Entry 6V1S (electron microscopy, 3.80 A resolution); this record covers chains E and Z of the 8 polymer chains in the assembly.

[Chain E]
Protein: ADP-ribosyltransferase binding component
Organism: Clostridioides difficile
UniProtKB: A8DS70 (A8DS70_CLODI); numbering as in UniProt (aligned over 1-876)
Chain sequence (876 residues; numbered 1 to 876; the number before each row is that of its first residue):
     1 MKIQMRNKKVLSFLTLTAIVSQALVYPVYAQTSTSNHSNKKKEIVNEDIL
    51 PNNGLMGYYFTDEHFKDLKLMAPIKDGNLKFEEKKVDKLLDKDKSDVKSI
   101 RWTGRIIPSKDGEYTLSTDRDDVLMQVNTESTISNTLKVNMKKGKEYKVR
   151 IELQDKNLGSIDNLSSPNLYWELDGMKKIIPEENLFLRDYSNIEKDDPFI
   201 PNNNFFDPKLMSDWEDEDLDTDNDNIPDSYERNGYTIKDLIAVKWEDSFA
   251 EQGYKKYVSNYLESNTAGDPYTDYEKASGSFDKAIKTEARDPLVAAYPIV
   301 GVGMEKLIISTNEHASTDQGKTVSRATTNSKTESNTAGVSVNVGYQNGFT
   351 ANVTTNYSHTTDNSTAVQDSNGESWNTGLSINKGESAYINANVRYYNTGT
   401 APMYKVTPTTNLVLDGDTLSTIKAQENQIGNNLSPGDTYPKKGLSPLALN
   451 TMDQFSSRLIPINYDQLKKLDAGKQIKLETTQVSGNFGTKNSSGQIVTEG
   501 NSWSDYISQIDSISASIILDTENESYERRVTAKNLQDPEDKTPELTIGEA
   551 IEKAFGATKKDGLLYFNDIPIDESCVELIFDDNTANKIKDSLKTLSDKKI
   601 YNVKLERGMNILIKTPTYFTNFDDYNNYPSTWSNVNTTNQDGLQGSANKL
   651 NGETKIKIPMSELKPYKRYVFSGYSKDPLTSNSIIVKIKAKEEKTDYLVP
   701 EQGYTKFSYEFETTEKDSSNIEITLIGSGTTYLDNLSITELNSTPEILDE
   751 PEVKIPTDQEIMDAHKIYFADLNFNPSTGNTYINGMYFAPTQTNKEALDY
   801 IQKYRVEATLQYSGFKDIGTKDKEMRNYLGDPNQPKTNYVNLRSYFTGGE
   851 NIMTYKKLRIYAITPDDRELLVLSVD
Unresolved in the structure: 1-212, 314-381, 557-876
Metal / ion sites: Ca2+ site 1: Asp220, Asp222, Asp224, Ile226, Glu231; Ca2+ site 2: Asp222, Asp224, Glu231, Asn260, Glu263, Asp273

[Chain Z]
Protein: ADP-ribosylating binary toxin enzymatic subunit CdtA
Organism: Clostridioides difficile
Notes: EC 2.4.2.-
UniProtKB: Q9KH42 (Q9KH42_CLODI); residues -42 to 420 here correspond to UniProt positions 1-463 (UniProt number = residue number + 43)
Chain sequence (463 residues; each row starts with the number of its first residue; numbers below 1 keep their minus sign (Met-42 is residue -42)):
   -42 MKKFRKHKRISNCISILLILYLTLGGLLPNNIYAQDLQSYSEKVCNTTYK
     8 APIERPEDFLKDKEKAKEWERKEAERIEQKLERSEKEALESYKKDSVEIS
    58 KYSQTRNYFYDYQIEANSREKEYKELRNAISKNKIDKPMYVYYFESPEKF
   108 AFNKVIRTENQNEISLEKFNEFKETIQNKLFKQDGFKDISLYEPGKGDEK
   158 PTPLLMHLKLPRNTGMLPYTNTNNVSTLIEQGYSIKIDKIVRIVIDGKHY
   208 IKAEASVVSSLDFKDDVSKGDSWGKANYNDWSNKLTPNELADVNDYMRGG
   258 YTAINNYLISNGPVNNPNPELDSKITNIENALKREPIPTNLTVYRRSGPQ
   308 EFGLTLTSPEYDFNKLENIDAFKSKWEGQALSYPNFISTSIGSVNMSAFA
   358 KRKIVLRITIPKGSPGAYLSAIPGYAGEYEVLLNHGSKFKINKIDSYKDG
   408 TITKLIVDATLIP
Unresolved in the structure: -42 to 26

[Interface between chain E and chain Z]
Contacting residue pairs (13):
  Asp213(E) - Leu123(Z)
  Trp214(E) - Leu123(Z)  hydrophobic
  Trp214(E) - Arg199(Z)
  Glu217(E) - Lys196(Z)  salt bridge
  Glu217(E) - Val198(Z)
  Asp218(E) - Phe126(Z)
  Asp218(E) - Lys130(Z)  salt bridge
  Asp218(E) - Arg199(Z)
  Leu219(E) - Arg199(Z)
  Asp220(E) - Arg199(Z)
  Asp220(E) - Ile200(Z)
  Thr221(E) - Val201(Z)
  Asn223(E) - Ile200(Z)
Also at the interface, not in a pair above, chain E (10 interface residues in all): Glu215, Asn491
Also at the interface, not in a pair above, chain Z (13 interface residues in all): Glu27, Glu150, Ile197, Ile202, Lys209

[Summary]
Chain E and chain Z form an interface of 10 and 13 residues respectively; the contacts include 2 salt bridges.
Among the polar pairs are Glu217(E)-Lys196(Z) and Asp218(E)-Lys130(Z). Asp220(E), Asp222(E), Asp224(E),
Ile226(E) and Glu231(E) coordinate Ca2+ site 1.
Chain E is ADP-ribosyltransferase binding component and chain Z is ADP-ribosylating binary toxin enzymatic
subunit CdtA, both from Clostridioides difficile; the structure, Structure of the Clostridioides difficile
transferase toxin, was determined by electron microscopy.
